Entry 5A39 (X-ray diffraction, 2.80 A resolution); this record covers chains B and D of the 7 polymer chains in the assembly.

== Chain B ==
Molecule: DNA repair protein RAD14
Organism: Saccharomyces cerevisiae
Notes: fragment: dna binding domain
UniProtKB: P28519 (RAD14_YEAST); residues 100-214 here correspond to UniProt positions 188-302 (UniProt number = residue number + 88)
Sequence (115 residues; row label = number of the first residue in the row):
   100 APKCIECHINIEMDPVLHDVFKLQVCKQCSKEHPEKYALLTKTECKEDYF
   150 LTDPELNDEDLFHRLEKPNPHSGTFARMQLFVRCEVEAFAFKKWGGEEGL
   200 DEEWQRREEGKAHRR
Curated features (UniProtKB/Swiss-Prot):
  - zinc finger: Cys-103 to Cys-128
  - binding site (Zn(2+)): Cys-103, Cys-106, Cys-125, Cys-128
Bound ions: Zn2+: Cys-103, Cys-106, Cys-125, Cys-128
From the paper describing this entry:
  - binding site for the 15-nt DNA strand (chain D): Thr-151, Phe-174, Arg-206
  - binding site for the 15-nt DNA strand: His-170

== Chain D ==
Molecule: 15-nt DNA strand
Organism: Saccharomyces cerevisiae
Sequence (15 nucleotides; numbered 1 to 15; the number before each row is that of its first residue):
     1 TCTCTACGGTCATCA
Residues lining bound ligands:
  - Cisplatin (CPT), molecule 1: DA6, DC7, DG8, DG9, DT10
  - Cisplatin (CPT), molecule 2: DC7, DG8, DG9, DT10, DC11

== How chain B and chain D interact ==
Residue-residue contacts - 31 pairs, chain B then chain D:
  Leu-138(B) with DT1(D), base contact
  Thr-140(B) with DT1(D), sugar contact; DC2(D), hydrogen bond to the phosphate; DT3(D), phosphate contact; DC4(D), phosphate contact
  Lys-141(B) with DT3(D), hydrogen bond to the phosphate; DC4(D), salt bridge to the phosphate; DT5(D), salt bridge to the phosphate
  Thr-142(B) with DC2(D), sugar contact; DT3(D), hydrogen bond to the phosphate; DC4(D), hydrogen bond to the phosphate
  Glu-143(B) with DC2(D), phosphate contact
  Asp-152(B) with DT5(D), base contact
  Asn-168(B) with DC2(D), hydrogen bond to the base; DT3(D), hydrogen bond to the base
  Pro-169(B) with DT1(D), sugar contact; DC2(D), phosphate contact
  His-170(B) with DC2(D), salt bridge to the phosphate; DT3(D), salt bridge to the phosphate
  Ala-175(B) with DT3(D), phosphate contact; DC4(D), phosphate contact; DT5(D), sugar contact
  Arg-176(B) with DT3(D), sugar contact; DC4(D), sugar contact
  Met-177(B) with DC2(D), phosphate contact; DT3(D), phosphate contact; DC4(D), phosphate contact
  Gln-178(B) with DT3(D), hydrogen bond to the phosphate; DC4(D), hydrogen bond to the phosphate; DT5(D), phosphate contact
  Leu-179(B) with DT1(D), base contact
Other interface residues (no listed pair), chain B (16 interface residues in all): Lys-145, Phe-174

== In short ==
Chain B and chain D form an interface of 16 and 5 residues respectively; the contacts include 8 hydrogen bonds
and 4 salt bridges. Among the polar pairs are Asn-168(B)/DC2(D), Asn-168(B)/DT3(D) and Thr-140(B)/DC2(D). From
the paper: a binding site for the 15-nt DNA strand (chain D) at Thr-151(B), Phe-174(B) and Arg-206(B); a
binding site for the 15-nt DNA strand at His-170(B).
Chain B is DNA repair protein RAD14 and chain D is a 15-nt DNA strand, both from Saccharomyces cerevisiae; the
structure, Structure of Rad14 in complex with cisplatin containing DNA, was determined by X-ray diffraction,
deposited together with 5A3D.
